PDB entry 9CZD | X-ray diffraction, 2.23 A resolution | chains A and B of the 4 polymer chains in the assembly

# Chain A
Molecule: Integrin alpha-V heavy chain
Organism: Homo sapiens
Reference sequence: P06756 (ITAV_HUMAN); residues 1-595 here correspond to UniProt positions 31-625 (UniProt number = residue number + 30)
Chain sequence (605 residues; numbered 1 to 605; the number before each row is that of its first residue):
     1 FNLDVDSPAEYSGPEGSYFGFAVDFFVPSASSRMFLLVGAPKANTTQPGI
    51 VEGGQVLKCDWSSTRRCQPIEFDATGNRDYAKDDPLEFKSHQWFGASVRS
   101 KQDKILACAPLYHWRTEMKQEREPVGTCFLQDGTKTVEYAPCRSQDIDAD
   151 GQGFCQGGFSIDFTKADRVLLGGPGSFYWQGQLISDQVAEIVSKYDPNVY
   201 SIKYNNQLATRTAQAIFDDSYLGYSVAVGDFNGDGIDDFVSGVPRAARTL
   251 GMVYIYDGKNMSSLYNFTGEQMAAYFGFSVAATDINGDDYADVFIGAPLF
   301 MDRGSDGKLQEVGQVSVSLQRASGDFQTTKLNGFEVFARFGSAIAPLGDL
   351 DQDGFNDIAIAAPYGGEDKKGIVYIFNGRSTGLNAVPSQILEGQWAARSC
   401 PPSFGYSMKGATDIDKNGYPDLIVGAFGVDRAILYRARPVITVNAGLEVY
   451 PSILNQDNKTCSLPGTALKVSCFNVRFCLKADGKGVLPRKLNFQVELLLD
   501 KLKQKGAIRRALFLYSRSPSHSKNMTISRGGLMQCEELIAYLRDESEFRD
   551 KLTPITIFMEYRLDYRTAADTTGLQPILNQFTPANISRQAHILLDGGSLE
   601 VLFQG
Not modelled in the structure: 596-605
Construct notes: conflict Cys400 (Met430 in P06756); expression tag (596-605)
Disulfides: Cys59-Cys67, Cys108-Cys128, Cys142-Cys155, Cys461-Cys472, Cys478-Cys535
Covalently attached groups: N-acetylglucosamine (NAG) linked to Asn44, Asn260; glycan linked to Asn266, Asn458
Bound ions: Ca2+ site 1: Asp230, Asn232, Asp234, Ile236, Asp238; Ca2+ site 2: Asp284, Asn286, Asp288, Tyr290, Asp292; Ca2+ site 3: Asp349, Asp351, Asp353, Phe355, Asp357; Ca2+ site 4: Asp413, Asp415, Asn417, Tyr419, Asp421
Ligand contacts: A1A6H ((2S)-{5-fluoro-2-[(2S)-oxan-2-yl]phenyl}{(3R)-3-[4-(5,6,7,8-tetrahydro-1,8-naphthyridin-2-yl)butoxy]pyrrolidin-1-yl}acetic acid): Asp150, Phe177, Tyr178, Gln180, Thr212, Ala213, Ala215, Asp218

# Chain B
Molecule: Integrin beta-6
Organism: Homo sapiens
Reference sequence: P18564 (ITB6_HUMAN); residues 5-474 here correspond to UniProt positions 22-491 (UniProt number = residue number + 17)
Chain sequence (481 residues; numbered 5 to 485; the number before each row is that of its first residue):
     5 GCALGGAETCEDCLLIGPQCAWCAQENFTHPSGVGERCDTPANLLAKGCQ
    55 LNFIENPVSQVEILKNKPLSVGRQKNSSDIVQIAPQSLILKLRPGGAQTL
   105 QVHVRQTEDYPVDLYYLMDLSASMDDDLNTIKELGSRLSKEMSKLTSNFR
   155 LGFGSFVEKPVSPFVKTTPEEIANPCSSIPYFCLPTFGFKHILPLTNDAE
   205 RFNEIVKNQKISANIDTPEGGFDAIMQAAVCKEKIGWRNDSLHLLVFVSD
   255 ADSHFGMDSKLAGIVCPNDGLCHLDSKNEYSMSTVLEYPTIGQLIDKLVQ
   305 NNVLLIFAVTQEQVHLYENYAKLIPGATVGLLQKDSGNILQLIISAYEEL
   355 RSEVELEVLGDTEGLNLSFTAICNNGTLFQHQKKCSHMKVGDTASFSVTV
   405 NIPHCERRSRHIIIKPVGLGDALELLVSPECNCDCQKEVEVNSSKCHHGN
   455 GSFQCGVCACHPGHMGPRCESGHSLEVLFQG
Not modelled in the structure: 32-38, 478-485
Construct notes: conflict Cys270 (Ile287 in P18564); expression tag (475-485)
Curated features (UniProtKB/Swiss-Prot):
  - binding site (Mg(2+)): Asp123, Ser125, Ser127, Glu223
  - binding site (Ca(2+)): Ser127, Asp130, Asp131, Glu162, Asn218, Asp220, Pro222, Glu223, Asp254, Lys338
  - glycosylation (N-linked (GlcNAc...) asparagine): Asn31, Asn80, Asn243, Asn370, Asn379, Asn446, Asn454
Disulfides: Cys6-Cys24, Cys14-Cys437, Cys17-Cys42, Cys27-Cys53, Cys180-Cys187, Cys235-Cys276, Cys377-Cys389, Cys409-Cys435, Cys439-Cys459, Cys450-Cys462, Cys464-Cys473
Covalently attached groups: N-acetylglucosamine (NAG) linked to Asn243
Bound ions: Mg2+: Ser125, Glu223 (together with A1A6H); Ca2+ site 1: Ser127, Asp130, Asp131, Lys338; Ca2+ site 2: Glu162, Asn218, Asp220, Pro222, Glu223
Ligand contacts: A1A6H ((2S)-{5-fluoro-2-[(2S)-oxan-2-yl]phenyl}{(3R)-3-[4-(5,6,7,8-tetrahydro-1,8-naphthyridin-2-yl)butoxy]pyrrolidin-1-yl}acetic acid): Ser125, Ala126, Ser127, Pro179, Cys180, Ser182, Ile183, Ser216, Ala217, Asn218, Ile219, Asp220, Thr221, Glu223

# Chain A / chain B interface
Disulfides between the chains: Cys400(A)-Cys270(B)
Contacting residue pairs - 89 pairs, chain A then chain B:
  Tyr18(A) - Val269(B)  hydrophobic
  Tyr18(A) - Cys270(B)
  Phe21(A) - Lys264(B)
  Trp93(A) - Gly267(B)
  Leu111(A) - Leu265(B)
  Leu111(A) - Ala266(B)
  Leu111(A) - Gly267(B)
  His113(A) - Ser166(B)  hydrogen bond
  Gln120(A) - Thr172(B)
  Glu121(A) - Thr172(B)
  Arg122(A) - Thr171(B)  hydrogen bond
  Arg122(A) - Thr172(B)
  Pro124(A) - Ser166(B)
  Asp148(A) - Lys170(B)  salt bridge
  Phe154(A) - Pro167(B)
  Phe154(A) - Lys170(B)
  Phe154(A) - Ile219(B)  hydrophobic
  Gln156(A) - Pro167(B)
  Gln156(A) - Leu265(B)  hydrogen bond (side chain-backbone)
  Phe159(A) - Lys264(B)
  Phe159(A) - Leu265(B)  hydrophobic
  Pro174(A) - Leu265(B)  hydrophobic
  Tyr178(A) - Ile219(B)
  Trp179(A) - Pro167(B)
  Trp179(A) - Ile219(B)
  Trp179(A) - Asp220(B)
  Trp179(A) - Leu265(B)
  Asp219(A) - Thr221(B)
  Asp219(A) - Pro222(B)
  Tyr221(A) - His258(B)
  Tyr221(A) - Asp262(B)
  Tyr221(A) - Leu265(B)
  Tyr224(A) - Met261(B)  hydrogen bond (side chain-backbone)
  Tyr224(A) - Lys264(B)
  Arg245(A) - Pro222(B)
  Arg245(A) - Asp256(B)  salt bridge
  Arg245(A) - Ser257(B)  hydrogen bond (side chain-backbone)
  Arg245(A) - His258(B)
  Arg245(A) - Phe259(B)
  Arg245(A) - Asp262(B)  salt bridge
  Arg248(A) - Asp256(B)  salt bridge
  Arg248(A) - Glu316(B)  hydrogen bond (side chain-backbone)
  Arg248(A) - Gln317(B)  hydrogen bond
  Arg248(A) - Leu320(B)
  Thr249(A) - Phe259(B)
  Thr249(A) - Leu320(B)
  Thr249(A) - Tyr324(B)  hydrogen bond
  Met272(A) - Asn323(B)
  Met272(A) - Tyr324(B)  hydrophobic
  Ala273(A) - Phe259(B)  hydrophobic
  Ala273(A) - Ile295(B)  hydrophobic
  Tyr275(A) - Phe259(B)  hydrophobic
  Tyr275(A) - Met261(B)  hydrogen bond (side chain-backbone)
  Tyr275(A) - Asp262(B)  hydrogen bond
  Phe278(A) - Met261(B)  hydrophobic
  Leu299(A) - Met261(B)  hydrophobic
  Leu299(A) - Thr294(B)
  Met301(A) - Ile295(B)  hydrophobic
  Met301(A) - Gly296(B)
  Met301(A) - Ile299(B)  hydrophobic
  Ser305(A) - Gly368(B)
  Ser305(A) - Leu369(B)  hydrogen bond (side chain-backbone)
  Ser305(A) - Asn370(B)  hydrogen bond
  Asp306(A) - Thr366(B)
  Asp306(A) - Glu367(B)  hydrogen bond (side chain-backbone)
  Asp306(A) - Leu369(B)
  Lys308(A) - Val362(B)  hydrogen bond (side chain-backbone)
  Lys308(A) - Leu363(B)
  Leu309(A) - Leu327(B)
  Gln310(A) - Glu367(B)
  Glu311(A) - Thr294(B)  hydrogen bond
  Glu311(A) - Gly296(B)
  Phe337(A) - Gly296(B)
  Phe337(A) - Gln297(B)
  Arg339(A) - Met261(B)
  Arg339(A) - Pro271(B)
  Arg339(A) - Glu291(B)  salt bridge
  Arg339(A) - Thr294(B)
  Tyr364(A) - Val269(B)
  Tyr364(A) - Pro271(B)
  Cys400(A) - Cys270(B)  disulfide
  Pro401(A) - Pro271(B)
  Tyr406(A) - Lys264(B)  hydrogen bond
  Tyr406(A) - Val269(B)
  Phe427(A) - Val269(B)  hydrophobic
  Gly506(A) - Gly470(B)  hydrogen bond (backbone-backbone)
  Ala507(A) - Met469(B)
  Arg509(A) - Met469(B)
  Arg509(A) - His477(B)
Also at the interface, not in a pair above, chain A (48 interface residues in all): Pro298, Gly304, Ile508, Pro519
Also at the interface, not in a pair above, chain B (50 interface residues in all): Phe168, Gly260, Asp300, Leu371, His468, Ser475

# Summary
48 residues of chain A face 50 of chain B across their interface; the contacts include 1 disulfide bond, 17
hydrogen bonds and 5 salt bridges. Polar contacts include Asp148(A)-Lys170(B), Arg245(A)-Asp256(B) and
Arg245(A)-Asp262(B). Compound A1A6H is bound between chain A and chain B.
Chain A is Integrin alpha-V heavy chain and chain B is Integrin beta-6, both from Homo sapiens; the structure,
Crystal structure of integrin avb6 headpiece in complex with compound 30, was determined by X-ray diffraction
together with 9CZ7, 9CZA and 9CZF from the same study.
